PDB entry 1GYD | X-ray diffraction, 2.05 A resolution | chain B

# Chain B
Molecule: Arabinan endo-1,5-alpha-L-arabinosidase A
Source organism: Cellvibrio cellulosa
Notes: EC 3.2.1.99
Chain sequence (315 residues; row label = number of the first residue in the row):
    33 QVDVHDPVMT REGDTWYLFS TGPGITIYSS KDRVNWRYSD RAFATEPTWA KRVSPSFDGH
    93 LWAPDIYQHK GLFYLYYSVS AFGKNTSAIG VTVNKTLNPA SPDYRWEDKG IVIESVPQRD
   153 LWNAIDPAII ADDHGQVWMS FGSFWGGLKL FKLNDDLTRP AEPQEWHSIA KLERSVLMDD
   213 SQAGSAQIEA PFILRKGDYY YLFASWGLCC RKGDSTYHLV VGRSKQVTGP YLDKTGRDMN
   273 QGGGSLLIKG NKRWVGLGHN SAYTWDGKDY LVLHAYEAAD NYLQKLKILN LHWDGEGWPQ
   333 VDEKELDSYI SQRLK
Cystine bridges: Cys241-Cys242

# Summary
Chain B is Arabinan endo-1,5-alpha-L-arabinosidase A (Cellvibrio cellulosa); the structure, Structure of
Cellvibrio cellulosa alpha-L-arabinanase, was determined by X-ray diffraction together with 1GYE and 1GYH from
the same study.
